Entry 7DUJ (X-ray diffraction, 3.75 A resolution); this record covers chains A and E of the 23 polymer chains in the assembly.

== Chain A ==
Molecule: 30S Ribosomal RNA rRNA
From: Thermus thermophilus HB8
Sequence (1522 nucleotides; numbered 0 to 1544 plus 19 insertion-coded residues; 42 numbers in that range are skipped by the numbering (no residue carries them; nothing is unmodelled there); the number before each row is that of its first residue; a row labelled like 190A-190L holds insertion residues (190A, then the next letters in order); numbering starts at 0):
     0 UUUGUUGGAG AGUCUGAUCC UGGCUCAGGG UGAACGCUGG CGGCGUGCCU AAGACAUGCA
    60 AGUCGUGCGG G
    73 CCGCGGGGUU UU
    88 ACUCCG
    95 UGGUC
   101 AGCGGCGGAC GGGUGAGUAA CGCGUGGGU
  129A G
   130 ACCUACCCGG AAGAGGGGGA CAACCCGGGG AAACUCGGGC UAAUCCCCCA UGUGGACCCG
   190 C
190A-190L CCCUUGGGGUGU
   191 GUCCAAAGGG CUUU
   216 GCCCGCUUCC GGAUGGGCCC GCGUCCCAUC AGCUAGUUGG UGGGGUAAUG GCCCACCAAG
   276 GCGACGACGG GUAGCCGGUC UGAGAGGAUG GCCGGCCACA GGGGCACUGA GACACGGGCC
   336 CCACUCCUAC GGGAGGCAGC AGUUAGGAAU CUUCCGCAAU GGGCGCAAGC CUGACGGAGC
   396 GACGCCGCUU GGAGGAAGAA GCCCUUCGGG GUGUAAACUC CUGAA
   442 CCCGGGACGA AACCCCCGAC GA
   474 GGGGACUGAC GGUACCGGG
   494 GUAAUAGCGC CGGCCAACUC CGUGCCAGCA GCCGCGGUAA UACGGAGGGC GCGAGCGUUA
   554 CCCGGAUUCA CUGGGCGUAA AGGGCGUGUA GGCGGCCUGG GGCGUCCCAU GUGAAAGACC
   614 ACGGCUCAAC CGUGGGGGAG CGUGGGAUAC GCUCAGGCUA GACGGUGGGA GAGGGUGGUG
   674 GAAUUCCCGG AGUAGCGGUG AAAUGCGCAG AUACCGGGAG GAACGCCGAU GGCGAAGGCA
   734 GCCACCUGGU CCACCCGUGA CGCUGAGGCG CGAAAGCGUG GGGAGCAAAC CGGAUUAGAU
   794 ACCCGGGUAG UCCACGCCCU AAACGAUGCG CGCUAGGUCU CUGGGUCU
   848 CCUGGGGGCC GAAGCUAACG CGUUAAGCGC GCCGCCUGGG GAGUACGGCC GCAAGGCUGA
   908 AACUCAAAGG AAUUGACGGG GGCCCGCACA AGCGGUGGAG CAUGUGGUUU AAUUCGAAGX
   968 AACGCGAAGA ACCUUACCAG GCCUUGACAU GCUAGG
 1003A G
  1004 AACCCGGGUG AAAGCCUGGG GUGCCCC
1030A-1030D GCGA
  1031 GGGGAGCCCU AGCACAGGUG CUGCAUGGCC GUCGUCAGCU CGUGCCGUGA GGUGUUGGGU
  1091 UAAGUCCCGC AACGAGCGCA ACCCCCGCCG UUAGUUGCCA GCGGUUCGGC CGGGCACUCU
  1151 AACGGGACUG CCCGCGAAA
  1171 GCGGGAGGAA GGAGGGGACG ACGUCUGGUC AGCAUGGCCC UUACGGCCUG GGCGACACAC
  1231 GUGCUACAAU GCCCACUACA AAGCGAUGCC ACCCGGCAAC GGGGAGCUAA UCGCAAAAAG
  1291 GUGGGCCCAG UUCGGAUUGG GGUCUGCAAC CCGACCCCAU GAAGCCGGAA UCGCUAGUAA
  1351 UCGCGGAUCA G
 1361A C
  1362 CAUGCCGCGG UGAAUACGUU CCCGGGCCUU GUACACACXG CCXGUXACGC CAUGGGAGCG
  1422 GGCUCUACCC GAAGUCGCCG GG
  1446 AGCCUACGGG
  1459 CAGGCGCCGA GGGUAGGGCC CGUGACUGGG GCGAAGUCGU AACAAGGUAG CUGUACCGGA
  1519 AGGUGCGGCU GGAUCCACUC CUUUCU
Not modelled in the structure: 0-4, 1534-1538
Modified / non-standard residues: PSU (pseudouridine-5'-monophosphate) at position 516, 7MG (7N-methyl-8-hydroguanosine-5'-monophosphate) at position 527, M2G (N2-dimethylguanosine-5'-monophosphate) at position 966, 5MC (5-methylcytidine-5'-monophosphate) at position 967, 2MG (2N-methylguanosine-5'-monophosphate) at position 1207, 5MC (5-methylcytidine-5'-monophosphate) at position 1400, 4OC (4n,o2'-methylcytidine-5'-monophosphate) at position 1402, 5MC (5-methylcytidine-5'-monophosphate) at position 1404, 5MC (5-methylcytidine-5'-monophosphate) at position 1407, UR3 (3-methyluridine-5'-monophoshate) at position 1498, MA6 (6N-dimethyladenosine-5'-monophoshate) at position 1518, MA6 (6N-dimethyladenosine-5'-monophoshate) at position 1519, PSU (pseudouridine-5'-monophosphate) at position 1540, PSU (pseudouridine-5'-monophosphate) at position 1541
Ion coordination: Mg2+ site 1 near G21 (its only coordinating residue here); Mg2+ site 2 near G38 (its only coordinating residue here); Mg2+ site 3 near G46 (its only coordinating residue here); Mg2+ site 4 near C48 (its only coordinating residue here); Mg2+ site 5: A59, C386, U387; Mg2+ site 6 near G61 (its only coordinating residue here); Mg2+ site 7 near G97 (its only coordinating residue here); Mg2+ site 8: G107, G324, G326; Mg2+ site 9: A109, G331; Mg2+ site 10: G111, G112; Mg2+ site 11 near G117 (its only coordinating residue here); Mg2+ site 12: C121, G124, U125; 98 more Mg2+ sites not listed
Residues lining bound ligands: Sisomicin (SIS; (1S,2S,3R,4S,6R)-4,6-diamino-3-{[(2S,3R)-3-amino-6-(aminomethyl)-3,4-dihydro-2H-pyran-2-yl]oxy}-2-hydroxycyclohexyl 3-deoxy-4-C-methyl-3-(methylamino)-beta-L-arabinopyranoside): 5MC_1404, G1405, U1406, 5MC_1407, A1408, C1409, G1491, A1492, A1493, G1494, U1495, C1496

== Chain E ==
Name: 30S ribosomal protein S5
From: Thermus thermophilus HB8
Reference sequence: Q5SHQ5 (RS5_THET8); residue numbers follow UniProt; this construct covers 1-162
Chain sequence (162 residues; numbered 1 to 162; the number before each row is that of its first residue):
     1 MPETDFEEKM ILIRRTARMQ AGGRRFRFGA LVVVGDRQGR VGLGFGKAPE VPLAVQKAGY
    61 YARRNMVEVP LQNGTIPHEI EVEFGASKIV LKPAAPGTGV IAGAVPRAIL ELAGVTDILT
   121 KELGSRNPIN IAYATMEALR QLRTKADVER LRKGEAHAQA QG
Not modelled in the structure: 1-4, 155-162

== How chain A and chain E interact ==
Contacting residue pairs - 87 pairs, chain A then chain E:
  U5(A) / Ala-95(E)  base contact
  G6(A) / Ala-94(E)  base contact
  G6(A) / Ala-95(E)  hydrogen bond to the base
  G6(A) / Thr-98(E)  hydrogen bond to the base
  G6(A) / Leu-119(E)  base contact
  G7(A) / Lys-92(E)  hydrogen bond to the base
  G7(A) / Leu-119(E)  base contact
  G7(A) / Thr-120(E)  hydrogen bond to the sugar
  G7(A) / Lys-121(E)  base contact
  A8(A) / Ile-101(E)  phosphate contact
  A8(A) / Ala-102(E)  hydrogen bond to the sugar
  A8(A) / Gly-103(E)  sugar contact
  A8(A) / Arg-107(E)  base contact
  A8(A) / Thr-120(E)  sugar contact
  G9(A) / Gly-103(E)  phosphate contact
  G9(A) / Lys-121(E)  salt bridge to the phosphate
  G9(A) / Glu-122(E)  hydrogen bond to the phosphate
  G9(A) / Arg-126(E)  hydrogen bond to the base
  A10(A) / Arg-126(E)  phosphate contact
  G15(A) / Ala-17(E)  base contact
  G15(A) / Arg-18(E)  base contact
  G15(A) / Met-19(E)  base contact
  G15(A) / Arg-24(E)  hydrogen bond to the sugar
  A16(A) / Thr-16(E)  sugar contact
  A16(A) / Ala-17(E)  sugar contact
  U17(A) / Arg-14(E)  phosphate contact
  C18(A) / Arg-14(E)  salt bridge to the phosphate
  C18(A) / Asn-127(E)  hydrogen bond to the phosphate
  C18(A) / Asn-130(E)  phosphate contact
  C19(A) / Ala-86(E)  phosphate contact
  C19(A) / Ser-87(E)  phosphate contact
  C19(A) / Ser-125(E)  hydrogen bond to the phosphate
  C19(A) / Asn-127(E)  hydrogen bond to the phosphate
  C19(A) / Asn-130(E)  hydrogen bond to the phosphate
  U20(A) / Ala-86(E)  phosphate contact
  U20(A) / Ser-125(E)  phosphate contact
  G558(A) / Lys-121(E)  phosphate contact
  A559(A) / Lys-121(E)  salt bridge to the phosphate
  A559(A) / Arg-126(E)  salt bridge to the phosphate
  U560(A) / Leu-123(E)  sugar contact
  U863(A) / Glu-83(E)  phosphate contact
  A864(A) / Gly-85(E)  phosphate contact
  A864(A) / Ala-86(E)  phosphate contact
  U921(A) / Arg-18(E)  sugar contact
  U921(A) / Met-19(E)  hydrogen bond to the sugar
  G922(A) / Met-19(E)  sugar contact
  G922(A) / Gln-20(E)  sugar contact
  G922(A) / Ala-21(E)  phosphate contact
  A923(A) / Ala-21(E)  phosphate contact
  C1069(A) / Gln-20(E)  phosphate contact
  C1069(A) / Arg-25(E)  hydrogen bond to the sugar
  U1070(A) / Arg-18(E)  salt bridge to the phosphate
  U1070(A) / Gln-20(E)  phosphate contact
  U1070(A) / Arg-25(E)  salt bridge to the phosphate
  C1071(A) / Arg-18(E)  salt bridge to the phosphate
  C1071(A) / Arg-27(E)  salt bridge to the phosphate
  C1071(A) / Pro-49(E)  sugar contact
  G1072(A) / Pro-49(E)  phosphate contact
  G1072(A) / Lys-57(E)  salt bridge to the phosphate
  U1073(A) / Lys-57(E)  salt bridge to the phosphate
  G1074(A) / Tyr-60(E)  phosphate contact
  G1074(A) / Tyr-61(E)  hydrogen bond to the phosphate
  G1077(A) / Lys-47(E)  base contact
  U1078(A) / Phe-84(E)  sugar contact
  U1078(A) / Ile-129(E)  sugar contact
  U1078(A) / Asn-130(E)  hydrogen bond to the sugar
  U1078(A) / Tyr-133(E)  phosphate contact
  G1079(A) / Arg-14(E)  hydrogen bond to the phosphate
  G1079(A) / Tyr-133(E)  hydrogen bond to the phosphate
  A1080(A) / Arg-14(E)  salt bridge to the phosphate
  A1080(A) / Thr-16(E)  hydrogen bond to the phosphate
  A1080(A) / Ala-17(E)  sugar contact
  A1080(A) / Phe-45(E)  phosphate contact
  A1080(A) / Lys-47(E)  phosphate contact
  G1081(A) / Thr-16(E)  hydrogen bond to the phosphate
  G1081(A) / Ala-17(E)  phosphate contact
  G1081(A) / Arg-18(E)  phosphate contact
  G1081(A) / Arg-27(E)  salt bridge to the phosphate
  G1082(A) / Arg-27(E)  salt bridge to the phosphate
  C1192(A) / Arg-25(E)  hydrogen bond to the base
  G1193(A) / Arg-25(E)  sugar contact
  U1194(A) / Gly-22(E)  sugar contact
  A1396(A) / Met-19(E)  base contact
  C1397(A) / Arg-24(E)  salt bridge to the phosphate
  A1398(A) / Met-19(E)  base contact
  A1398(A) / Gln-20(E)  hydrogen bond to the base
  A1398(A) / Gly-22(E)  base contact
Also at the interface, not in a pair above, chain E (43 interface residues in all): Gly-23, Ala-48

== Overview ==
Chain A and chain E form an interface of 38 and 43 residues respectively, with 22 hydrogen bonds and 14 salt
bridges. Polar contacts include G6(A)/Ala-95(E), G6(A)/Thr-98(E) and G7(A)/Lys-92(E). Chain A binds Sisomicin.
A59(A), C386(A) and U387(A) coordinate Mg2+ site 5.
Chain A is 30S Ribosomal RNA rRNA and chain E is 30S ribosomal protein S5, both from Thermus thermophilus HB8;
the structure, Crystal structure of the Thermus thermophilus (HB8) 30S ribosomal subunit with mRNA and cognate
transfer RNA ..., was determined by X-ray diffraction.
